Entry 5CZ9 (X-ray diffraction, 2.90 A resolution); this record covers chains L and V of the 28 polymer chains in the assembly.

== Chain L ==
Molecule: Proteasome subunit beta type-6
Source organism: Saccharomyces cerevisiae (strain ATCC 204508 / S288c)
Notes: EC 3.4.25.1
UniProtKB: P23724 (PSB6_YEAST); residues 1-222 here correspond to UniProt positions 20-241 (UniProt number = residue number + 19)
Chain sequence (222 residues; numbered 1 to 222; the number before each row is that of its first residue):
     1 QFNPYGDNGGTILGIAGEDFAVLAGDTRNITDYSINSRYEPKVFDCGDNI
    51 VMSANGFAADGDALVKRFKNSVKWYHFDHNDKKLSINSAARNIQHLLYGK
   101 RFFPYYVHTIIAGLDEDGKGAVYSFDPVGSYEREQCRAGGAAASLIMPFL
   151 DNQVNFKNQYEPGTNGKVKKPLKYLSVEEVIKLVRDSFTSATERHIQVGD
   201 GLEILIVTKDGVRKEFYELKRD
Bound ions: Mg2+: D222 (shared with I163(V), D166(V) of chain V)
Ligand contacts: CARFILZOMIB, bound form (3BV; N-{(2S)-2-[(morpholin-4-ylacetyl)amino]-4-phenylbutanoyl}-L-leucyl-N-[(2R,3S,4S)-1,3-dihydroxy-2,6-dimethylheptan-4-yl]-L-phenylalaninamide): R101, H108, D126, P127, V128, S130

== Chain V ==
Molecule: Proteasome subunit beta type-2
Source organism: Saccharomyces cerevisiae (strain ATCC 204508 / S288c)
Notes: EC 3.4.25.1
UniProtKB: P25043 (PSB2_YEAST); residues 1-232 here correspond to UniProt positions 30-261 (UniProt number = residue number + 29)
Chain sequence (232 residues; each row starts with the number of its first residue):
     1 TTIVGVKFNNGVVIAADTRSTQGPIVADKNCAKLHRISPKIWCAGAGTAA
    51 DTEAVTQLIGSNIELHSLYTSREPRVVSALQMLKQHLFKYQGHIGAYLIV
   101 AGVDPTGSHLFSIHAHGSTDVGYYLSLGSGSLAAMAVLESHWKQDLTKEE
   151 AIKLASDAIQAGIWNDLGSGSNVDVCVMEIGKDAEYLRNYLTPNVREEKQ
   201 KSYKFPRGTTAVLKESIVNICDIQEEQVDITA
Disordered / not traced: 223-232
Covalently attached groups: CARFILZOMIB, bound form (3BV) linked to T1
Bound ions: Mg2+: I163, D166 (shared with D222(L) of chain L)
Ligand contacts:
  - CARFILZOMIB, bound form (3BV; N-{(2S)-2-[(morpholin-4-ylacetyl)amino]-4-phenylbutanoyl}-L-leucyl-N-[(2R,3S,4S)-1,3-dihydroxy-2,6-dimethylheptan-4-yl]-L-phenylalaninamide), molecule 1: R19, S20, T21, Q22, A27, C31, K33, G45, A46, G47, T48, A49, T52, S129, G168
  - CARFILZOMIB, bound form (3BV), molecule 2: H114, H116, S118, D120
Curated features (UniProtKB/Swiss-Prot):
  - active site: T1 (Nucleophile)
What the authors report for this chain:
  - catalytic residues: K33 (proposed by the authors, not directly observed)

== Chain L / chain V interface ==
Contacting residue pairs - 57 pairs, chain L then chain V:
  R28(L) - L167(V)
  I30(L) - L167(V)  hydrophobic
  D32(L) - L167(V)
  Y33(L) - N165(V)
  Y33(L) - D166(V)
  Y33(L) - L167(V)  hydrogen bond (backbone-backbone)
  Y33(L) - G168(V)
  I35(L) - W164(V)
  I35(L) - L167(V)  hydrophobic
  R38(L) - W164(V)  hydrogen bond (side chain-backbone)
  R38(L) - N165(V)
  F149(L) - Y203(V)  hydrophobic
  N152(L) - F205(V)
  Q153(L) - Y203(V)
  Q153(L) - F205(V)
  Q159(L) - F205(V)
  Q159(L) - T209(V)
  Y160(L) - T209(V)  hydrogen bond (backbone-backbone)
  Y160(L) - A211(V)  hydrophobic
  P162(L) - R207(V)
  P162(L) - G208(V)
  G166(L) - A211(V)
  E179(L) - K201(V)
  K182(L) - Q200(V)
  L183(L) - Y203(V)
  R185(L) - E197(V)  salt bridge
  R185(L) - Q200(V)  hydrogen bond
  D186(L) - K199(V)
  D186(L) - Q200(V)  hydrogen bond (side chain-backbone)
  D186(L) - K201(V)  hydrogen bond (side chain-backbone)
  D186(L) - Y203(V)  hydrogen bond
  T189(L) - R196(V)  hydrogen bond
  S190(L) - R196(V)  hydrogen bond
  E193(L) - V26(V)
  E193(L) - K29(V)  salt bridge
  E193(L) - R196(V)
  R194(L) - P24(V)
  R194(L) - I25(V)
  R194(L) - V26(V)  hydrogen bond (backbone-backbone)
  R194(L) - A27(V)  hydrogen bond (side chain-backbone)
  R194(L) - K29(V)
  H195(L) - P24(V)
  H195(L) - I25(V)
  I196(L) - R19(V)
  I196(L) - P24(V)  hydrogen bond (backbone-backbone)
  I196(L) - V26(V)  hydrophobic
  I196(L) - L167(V)
  K220(L) - N194(V)  hydrogen bond (side chain-backbone)
  R221(L) - W164(V)
  D222(L) - R19(V)  salt bridge
  D222(L) - I163(V)
  D222(L) - W164(V)
  D222(L) - D166(V)
  D222(L) - S169(V)
  D222(L) - G170(V)
  D222(L) - S171(V)  hydrogen bond (side chain-backbone)
  D222(L) - N194(V)
Also at the interface, not in a pair above, chain L (32 interface residues in all): S34, L145, N158, E161, E218
Also at the interface, not in a pair above, chain V (32 interface residues in all): T21, G23, D28, V195, P206

== In short ==
Chain L and chain V each contribute 32 residues to their interface; the contacts include 14 hydrogen bonds and
3 salt bridges. Polar contacts include R185(L)-E197(V), E193(L)-K29(V) and D222(L)-R19(V). Ligands of chain L:
CARFILZOMIB, bound form. Bound to chain V: CARFILZOMIB, bound form. The paper reports the catalytic residue
K33(V).
Here chain L is Proteasome subunit beta type-6 and chain V is Proteasome subunit beta type-2, both from
Saccharomyces cerevisiae (strain ATCC 204508 / S288c). Entry 5CZ9 (Yeast 20S proteasome beta5-D17N mutant in
complex with Carfilzomib; Propeptide expressed in trans) was determined by X-ray diffraction, deposited
together with 5CZ4, 5CZ5, 5CZ6, 5CZ7, 5CZ8, 5CZA and 16 further entries.
